5CYZ - chains A and C; structure by X-ray diffraction, 1.84 A resolution.

Chain A:
Molecule: Casein kinase I homolog HRR25
Organism: Saccharomyces cerevisiae (strain ATCC 204508 / S288c)
Notes: EC 2.7.11.1
UniProtKB: P29295 (HRR25_YEAST); numbering as in UniProt (aligned over 1-394)
Amino-acid sequence (395 residues; row label = number of the first residue in the row; numbering starts at 0):
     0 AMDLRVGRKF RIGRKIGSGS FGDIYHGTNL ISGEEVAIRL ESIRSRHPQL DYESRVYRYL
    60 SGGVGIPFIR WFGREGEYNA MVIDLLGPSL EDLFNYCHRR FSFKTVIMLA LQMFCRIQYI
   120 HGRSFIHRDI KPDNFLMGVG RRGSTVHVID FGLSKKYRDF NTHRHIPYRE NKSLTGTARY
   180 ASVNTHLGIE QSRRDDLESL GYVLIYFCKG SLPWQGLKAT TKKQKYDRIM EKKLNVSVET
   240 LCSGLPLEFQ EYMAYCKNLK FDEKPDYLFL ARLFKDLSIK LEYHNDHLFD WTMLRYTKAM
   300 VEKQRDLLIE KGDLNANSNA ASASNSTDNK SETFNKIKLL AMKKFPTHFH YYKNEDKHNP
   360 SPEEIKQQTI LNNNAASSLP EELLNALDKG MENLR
Unresolved in the structure: 309-328, 389-394
Modified residues: Lys-8, Lys-14, Lys-130, Lys-154, Lys-155, Lys-171, Lys-222, Lys-231, Lys-256, Lys-263, Lys-274, Lys-279, Lys-335, Lys-337, Lys-352, Lys-365 (N-dimethyl-lysine; MLY)
Construct notes: expression tag (0); engineered mutation Arg-38 (Lys in P29295)
Swiss-Prot annotation at these positions:
  - active site: Asp-128 (Proton acceptor)
  - binding site (ATP): Ile-15 to Ile-23
  - modified residue: Ser-143 (Phosphoserine)
Reported in the primary citation:
  - conformationally variable residues (order/disorder transition): Gly-16 to Gly-21
  - mutagenesis - K38R: abolished catalytic activity (proposed by the authors, not directly observed)

Chain C:
Molecule: Monopolin complex subunit MAM1
Organism: Saccharomyces cerevisiae (strain ATCC 204508 / S288c)
UniProtKB: P40065 (MAM1_YEAST); numbering as in UniProt (aligned over 87-191)
Amino-acid sequence (105 residues; numbered 87 to 191; the number before each row is that of its first residue):
    87 EATECLTRSN LKKLQEKIFD RELNDIACDH CLCSTENRRD IKYSRLWFLF ELEMSENWNE
   147 NLRLSCYNKY VYSAIDESWK MENILLKEQE KHYEYFPIGQ LLIPN
Unresolved in the structure: 87-89
Modified residues: Lys-99 (N-dimethyl-lysine; MLY); Lys-155 (N-dimethyl-lysine; MLY); Lys-177 (N-dimethyl-lysine; MLY)
Ion coordination: Zn2+: Cys-114, His-116, Cys-119, Cys-152
Reported in the primary citation:
  - Zn2+ coordination: Cys-114, His-116, Cys-119, Cys-152
  - mutagenesis - R131A: unchanged binding to Casein kinase I homolog HRR25 (chain A)
  - mutagenesis - R131A: unchanged catalytic activity

How chain A and chain C interact:
Contacting residue pairs - 110 pairs, chain A then chain C:
  Met-1(A) / Leu-100(C)
  Met-1(A) / Lys-103(C)
  Met-1(A) / Ile-161(C)  hydrophobic
  Leu-3(A) / Asn-96(C)
  Leu-3(A) / Leu-97(C)
  Leu-3(A) / Leu-100(C)  hydrophobic
  Arg-10(A) / Asp-162(C)  salt bridge
  Arg-10(A) / Trp-165(C)
  Ile-11(A) / Leu-92(C)  hydrophobic
  Ile-11(A) / Leu-100(C)
  Ile-11(A) / Trp-165(C)
  Gly-12(A) / Gln-101(C)  hydrogen bond (backbone-side chain)
  Gly-12(A) / Ile-104(C)
  Gly-12(A) / Tyr-158(C)
  Gly-12(A) / Trp-165(C)
  Arg-13(A) / Gln-101(C)
  Arg-13(A) / Ile-104(C)
  Arg-13(A) / Phe-105(C)
  Arg-13(A) / Glu-108(C)  salt bridge
  Arg-13(A) / Ser-130(C)  hydrogen bond
  Arg-13(A) / Phe-134(C)
  Arg-13(A) / Tyr-153(C)
  Arg-13(A) / Tyr-158(C)  hydrogen bond (backbone-side chain)
  Lys-14(A) / Gln-101(C)  hydrogen bond (backbone-side chain)
  Ile-15(A) / Arg-131(C)  hydrogen bond (backbone-side chain)
  Ile-15(A) / Phe-134(C)  hydrophobic
  Gly-16(A) / Arg-131(C)
  Tyr-24(A) / Gln-101(C)
  His-25(A) / Phe-134(C)
  His-25(A) / Tyr-158(C)  hydrogen bond
  His-25(A) / Met-167(C)
  Thr-27(A) / Trp-165(C)  hydrogen bond
  Thr-27(A) / Lys-166(C)
  Leu-29(A) / Lys-166(C)
  Ser-31(A) / Glu-168(C)
  Gly-32(A) / Lys-166(C)
  Gly-32(A) / Met-167(C)
  Gly-32(A) / Glu-168(C)  hydrogen bond (backbone-backbone)
  Glu-33(A) / Glu-168(C)
  Glu-34(A) / Arg-149(C)  salt bridge
  Glu-34(A) / Met-167(C)
  Glu-34(A) / Ile-170(C)
  Leu-39(A) / Leu-92(C)  hydrophobic
  Leu-39(A) / Leu-97(C)  hydrophobic
  Val-63(A) / His-178(C)
  Glu-74(A) / Leu-92(C)
  Gly-75(A) / Leu-92(C)
  Glu-76(A) / Leu-92(C)
  Glu-76(A) / Thr-93(C)
  Glu-76(A) / Arg-94(C)  hydrogen bond (side chain-backbone)
  Tyr-77(A) / Leu-92(C)  hydrophobic
  Tyr-77(A) / Arg-94(C)
  Tyr-77(A) / Leu-97(C)
  Leu-85(A) / Leu-135(C)
  Pro-87(A) / Leu-135(C)
  Pro-87(A) / Phe-136(C)  hydrophobic
  Asp-91(A) / Arg-131(C)  salt bridge
  Asp-91(A) / Leu-132(C)
  Leu-92(A) / Leu-132(C)  hydrophobic
  Asn-94(A) / Tyr-129(C)
  Tyr-95(A) / Ile-127(C)  hydrophobic
  Tyr-95(A) / Leu-132(C)  hydrophobic
  Tyr-95(A) / Phe-136(C)
  Tyr-95(A) / Glu-137(C)  hydrogen bond
  Gln-111(A) / Glu-180(C)
  Val-138(A) / Glu-139(C)
  Gly-139(A) / Glu-139(C)  hydrogen bond (backbone-side chain)
  Gly-139(A) / Ile-170(C)
  Gly-139(A) / Phe-182(C)
  Arg-140(A) / Leu-171(C)  hydrogen bond (side chain-backbone)
  Arg-140(A) / Lys-173(C)  hydrogen bond (side chain-backbone)
  Arg-140(A) / Glu-174(C)
  Arg-140(A) / Phe-182(C)
  Arg-141(A) / Lys-173(C)
  Arg-141(A) / Glu-176(C)  salt bridge
  Arg-141(A) / Tyr-179(C)  hydrogen bond
  Gly-142(A) / Phe-182(C)
  Ser-143(A) / Glu-180(C)
  Ser-143(A) / Tyr-181(C)  hydrogen bond (side chain-backbone)
  Ser-143(A) / Phe-182(C)
  Ser-143(A) / Pro-183(C)
  Thr-144(A) / Tyr-179(C)
  Thr-144(A) / Glu-180(C)  hydrogen bond (side chain-backbone)
  His-146(A) / Tyr-179(C)
  Asp-285(A) / Pro-183(C)
  His-286(A) / Glu-180(C)  salt bridge
  His-286(A) / Tyr-181(C)
  His-286(A) / Pro-183(C)
  Trp-290(A) / Phe-136(C)
  Thr-291(A) / Gln-186(C)
  Arg-294(A) / Phe-136(C)  hydrogen bond (side chain-backbone)
  Arg-294(A) / Glu-139(C)
  Arg-294(A) / Met-140(C)
  Arg-294(A) / Gln-186(C)  hydrogen bond
  Arg-294(A) / Leu-187(C)
  Tyr-295(A) / Gly-185(C)
  Tyr-295(A) / Gln-186(C)
  Tyr-295(A) / Leu-188(C)
  Tyr-295(A) / Pro-190(C)
  Lys-297(A) / Asn-123(C)  hydrogen bond
  Lys-297(A) / Asp-126(C)  salt bridge
  Lys-297(A) / Glu-137(C)  salt bridge
  Met-299(A) / Pro-190(C)  hydrophobic
  Glu-301(A) / Cys-117(C)  hydrogen bond (backbone-side chain)
  Lys-302(A) / Glu-142(C)  salt bridge
  Lys-302(A) / Ile-189(C)
  Lys-302(A) / Pro-190(C)
  Lys-302(A) / Asn-191(C)
  Asp-305(A) / Cys-117(C)
  Leu-306(A) / Asn-191(C)
Interface residues without a listed pair, chain A (58 interface residues in all): Asp-2, Val-5, Ile-30, Leu-84, Gly-86, Leu-287, Ala-298, Gln-303
Interface residues without a listed pair, chain C (60 interface residues in all): Glu-90, Cys-91, Lys-99, Leu-118, Trp-133, Gln-175, Ile-184
From the paper, about this interface:
  - specific contacts: Ile-15(A)/Arg-131(C), Asp-91(A)/Arg-131(C)
  - interface residues, chain A: Leu-3(A), Val-5(A), Ile-11(A), Gly-12(A), Arg-13(A), Lys-14(A), Tyr-24(A), His-25(A), Glu-34(A), Leu-39(A), Tyr-77(A)
  - interface residues, chain C: Leu-92(C), Leu-97(C), Leu-100(C), Gln-101(C), Ile-104(C), Glu-108(C), Arg-149(C), Tyr-158(C), Asp-162(C)
  - hot spots on chain C (mutagenesis) - L92A, L97A, L100A, Q101A, I104A, E108A, R149A, Y153A, Y158A, W165A: decreased binding to Casein kinase I homolog HRR25 (chain A)

Overview:
The interface between chain A and chain C involves 58 residues on one side and 60 on the other, with 20
hydrogen bonds and 9 salt bridges. Among the polar pairs are Arg-10(A)/Asp-162(C), Arg-13(A)/Glu-108(C) and
Glu-34(A)/Arg-149(C). The paper describes contacts between Ile-15(A) and Arg-131(C) and Asp-91(A) and
Arg-131(C). The paper reports that L92A, L97A and L100A of chain C, among others, reduce binding to Casein
kinase I homolog HRR25 (chain A); interface residues Leu-3(A), Val-5(A) and Leu-92(C) among others; 12
substitutions were tested in all.
Chain A is Casein kinase I homolog HRR25 and chain C is Monopolin complex subunit MAM1, both from
Saccharomyces cerevisiae (strain ATCC 204508 / S288c); the structure, Structure of S. cerevisiae Hrr25:Mam1
complex, form 1, was determined by X-ray diffraction (same publication as 5CZO, 4XH0, 4XHG, 4XHH and 4XHL).
